PDB entry 8ES8 | electron microscopy, 2.65 A resolution | chains F and B of the 11 polymer chains in the assembly

Chain F:
Protein: T-cell surface glycoprotein CD3 epsilon chain
From: Homo sapiens
Reference sequence: P07766 (CD3E_HUMAN); residue numbers follow UniProt; this construct covers 2-207
Amino-acid sequence (211 residues; each row starts with the number of its first residue; numbering starts at 0):
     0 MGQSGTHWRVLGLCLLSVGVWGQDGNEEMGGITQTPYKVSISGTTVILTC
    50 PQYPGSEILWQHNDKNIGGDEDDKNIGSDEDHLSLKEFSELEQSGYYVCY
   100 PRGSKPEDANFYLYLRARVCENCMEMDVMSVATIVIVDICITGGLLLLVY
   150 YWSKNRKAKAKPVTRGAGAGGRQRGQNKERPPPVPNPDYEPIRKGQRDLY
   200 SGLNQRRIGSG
Unresolved in the structure: 0-32, 157-210
Disulfides: Cys49-Cys98, Cys119-Cys122
Construct notes: expression tag (0-1, 208-210)

Chain B:
Protein: PN45545 TCR beta chain
From: Homo sapiens
Amino-acid sequence (319 residues; row label = number of the first residue in the row; numbers below 1 keep their minus sign (Met-18 is residue -18)):
   -18 MGFRLLCCVAFCLLGAGPVDVKVTQSSRYLVKRTGEKVFLECVQDMDHEN
    32 MFWYRQDPGLGLRLIYFSYDVKMKEKGDIPEGYSVSREKKERFSLILESA
    82 STNQTSMYLCASSFTGPYNSPLHFGNGTRLTVTEDLNKVFPPEVAVFEPS
   132 EAEISHTQKATLVCLATGFFPDHVELSWWVNGKEVHSGVSTDPQPLKEQP
   182 ALNDSRYCLSSRLRVSATFWQNPRNHFRCQVQFYGLSENDEWTQDRAKPV
   232 TQIVSAEAWGRADCGFTSVSYQQGVLSATILYEILLGKATLYAVLVSALV
   282 LMAMVKRKDSRGRAKRGSG
Unresolved in the structure: -18 to 2, 290-300
Disulfides: Cys23-Cys91, Cys145-Cys210
Covalent attachments: N-acetylglucosamine (NAG) linked to Asn84, Asn107, Asn184

Chain F / chain B interface:
Contacting residue pairs (13; chain F residue first):
  Glu89(F) - Trp240(B)  hydrogen bond
  Leu90(F) - His207(B)
  Leu90(F) - Glu238(B)
  Leu90(F) - Ala239(B)  hydrophobic
  Leu90(F) - Trp240(B)
  Arg115(F) - Trp240(B)
  Arg117(F) - Trp240(B)
  Val130(F) - Ile261(B)  hydrophobic
  Val130(F) - Glu264(B)
  Asp137(F) - Ile265(B)
  Ile138(F) - Leu272(B)
  Thr141(F) - Leu272(B)
  Gly142(F) - Leu272(B)
Interface residues without a listed pair, chain F (11 interface residues in all): Ile133, Leu146
Interface residues without a listed pair, chain B (10 interface residues in all): Lys269, Leu276

Summary:
Chain F and chain B form an interface of 11 and 10 residues respectively; the contacts include 1 hydrogen
bond. The hydrogen-bonded pair is Glu89(F)-Trp240(B). Covalently linked N-acetylglucosamine: at Asn84(B),
Asn107(B) and Asn184(B).
Chain F is T-cell surface glycoprotein CD3 epsilon chain and chain B is PN45545 TCR beta chain, both from Homo
sapiens; the structure, CryoEM structure of PN45545 TCR-CD3 in complex with HLA-A2 MAGEA4 (230-239), was
determined by electron microscopy, deposited together with 8ES7, 8ES9, 8ESA and 8ESB.
